4AUN - chains A and H of the 4 polymer chains in the assembly; structure by X-ray diffraction, 1.92 A resolution.

== Chain A (and H) ==
Molecule: Catalase-phenol oxidase
Organism: Scytalidium thermophilum
Notes: EC 1.11.1.6; chain H of this document is another copy of the same molecule, construct and numbering; everything in this record applies to it too
Amino-acid sequence (719 residues; numbered -20 to 698; the number before each row is that of its first residue; numbers below 1 keep their minus sign (Gly-20 is residue -20)):
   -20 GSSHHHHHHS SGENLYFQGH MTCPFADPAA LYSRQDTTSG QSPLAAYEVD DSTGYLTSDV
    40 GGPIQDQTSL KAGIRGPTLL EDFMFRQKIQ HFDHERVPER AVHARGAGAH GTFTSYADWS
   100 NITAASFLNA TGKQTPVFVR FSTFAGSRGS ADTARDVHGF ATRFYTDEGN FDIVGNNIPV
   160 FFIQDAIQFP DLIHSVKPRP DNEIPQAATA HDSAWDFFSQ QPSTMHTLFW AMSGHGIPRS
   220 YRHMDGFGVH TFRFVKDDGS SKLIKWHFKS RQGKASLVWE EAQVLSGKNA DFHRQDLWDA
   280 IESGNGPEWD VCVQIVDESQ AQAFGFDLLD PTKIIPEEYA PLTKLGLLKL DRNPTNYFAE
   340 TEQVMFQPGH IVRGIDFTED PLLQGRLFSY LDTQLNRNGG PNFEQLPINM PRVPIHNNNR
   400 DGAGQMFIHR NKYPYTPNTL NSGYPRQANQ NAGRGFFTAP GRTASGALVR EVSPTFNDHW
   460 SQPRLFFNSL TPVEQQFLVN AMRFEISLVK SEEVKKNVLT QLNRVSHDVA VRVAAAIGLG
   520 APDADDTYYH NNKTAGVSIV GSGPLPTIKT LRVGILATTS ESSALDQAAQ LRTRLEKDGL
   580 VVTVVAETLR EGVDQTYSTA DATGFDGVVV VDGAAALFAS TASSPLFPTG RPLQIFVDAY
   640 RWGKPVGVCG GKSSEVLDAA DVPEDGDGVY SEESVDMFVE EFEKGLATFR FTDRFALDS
Unresolved in the structure: -20 to 21, 619-621, 650-652 (chain H: -20 to 21, 619-621, 651-654)
Metal / ion sites: cis-heme d hydroxychlorin gamma-spirolactone Fe near Tyr369 (its only coordinating residue here)
Small-molecule neighbours:
  - cis-heme d hydroxychlorin gamma-spirolactone (HDD), molecule 1: Ile68, Phe71, Asp72
  - cis-heme d hydroxychlorin gamma-spirolactone (HDD), molecule 2: Arg79, Ala80, Val81, His82, Arg119, Gly138, Phe139, Ala140, Val153, Gly154, Asn155, Phe160, Ala165, Phe168, Val228, His229, Val343, Phe345, Leu361, Gly364, Arg365, Ser368, Tyr369, Thr372, Gln373, Arg376
From the paper describing this entry:
  - conformationally variable residues (order/disorder transition): Gly650 to Val655

== Chain A / chain H interface ==
Contacting residue pairs (80):
  Ala51(A) - Ala51(H)  hydrophobic
  Pro56(A) - Leu58(H)  hydrophobic
  Pro56(A) - Glu60(H)
  Thr57(A) - Leu58(H)
  Thr57(A) - Leu59(H)  hydrogen bond (backbone-backbone)
  Leu58(A) - Pro56(H)  hydrophobic
  Leu58(A) - Thr57(H)
  Leu58(A) - Leu58(H)  hydrophobic
  Leu59(A) - Thr57(H)  hydrogen bond (backbone-backbone)
  Leu59(A) - Leu59(H)
  Leu59(A) - Phe64(H)  hydrophobic
  Phe64(A) - Leu59(H)  hydrophobic
  Asp170(A) - Tyr414(H)
  Asp170(A) - Thr415(H)  hydrogen bond (side chain-backbone)
  His173(A) - Asn397(H)
  His173(A) - Pro413(H)  hydrogen bond (side chain-backbone)
  Ser174(A) - Tyr414(H)
  Arg178(A) - Lys411(H)
  Pro179(A) - Lys411(H)
  Pro179(A) - Pro413(H)
  Asp180(A) - Lys411(H)
  Asp191(A) - Leu419(H)
  Ser192(A) - Tyr414(H)
  Asp195(A) - Tyr414(H)  hydrogen bond
  Asp195(A) - Asn417(H)
  Asp195(A) - Thr418(H)  hydrogen bond
  Asp195(A) - Leu419(H)  hydrogen bond (side chain-backbone)
  Phe196(A) - Tyr414(H)  hydrophobic
  Phe196(A) - Thr415(H)
  Phe196(A) - Pro416(H)
  Gln199(A) - Pro416(H)
  Gln199(A) - Thr418(H)
  Gln200(A) - Pro416(H)
  Phe367(A) - Phe367(H)  hydrophobic
  Asp371(A) - Leu374(H)
  Leu374(A) - Asp371(H)
  Leu374(A) - Leu374(H)  hydrophobic
  Asn397(A) - His173(H)
  Arg399(A) - His173(H)
  Lys411(A) - Arg178(H)
  Lys411(A) - Pro179(H)
  Lys411(A) - Asp180(H)
  Tyr412(A) - Arg178(H)
  Pro413(A) - His173(H)  hydrogen bond (backbone-side chain)
  Pro413(A) - Pro179(H)
  Tyr414(A) - Asp170(H)
  Tyr414(A) - Ser174(H)
  Tyr414(A) - Ser192(H)
  Tyr414(A) - Asp195(H)  hydrogen bond
  Tyr414(A) - Phe196(H)  hydrophobic
  Thr415(A) - Asp170(H)  hydrogen bond (backbone-side chain)
  Thr415(A) - Phe196(H)
  Pro416(A) - Phe196(H)
  Pro416(A) - Gln199(H)
  Pro416(A) - Gln200(H)
  Asn417(A) - Asp195(H)
  Thr418(A) - Asp195(H)  hydrogen bond
  Thr418(A) - Gln199(H)
  Thr418(A) - Glu492(H)
  Thr418(A) - Val493(H)
  Leu419(A) - Asp191(H)
  Leu419(A) - Asp195(H)  hydrogen bond (backbone-side chain)
  Thr437(A) - Arg449(H)  hydrogen bond
  Arg441(A) - Ala446(H)
  Arg441(A) - Leu447(H)  hydrogen bond (backbone-backbone)
  Thr442(A) - Gly445(H)
  Thr442(A) - Leu447(H)
  Ala443(A) - Ala443(H)
  Ala443(A) - Ser444(H)
  Ala443(A) - Gly445(H)  hydrogen bond (backbone-backbone)
  Ala443(A) - Leu447(H)  hydrophobic
  Ser444(A) - Ala443(H)
  Gly445(A) - Thr442(H)
  Gly445(A) - Ala443(H)  hydrogen bond (backbone-backbone)
  Ala446(A) - Arg441(H)
  Ala446(A) - Thr442(H)
  Leu447(A) - Arg441(H)  hydrogen bond (backbone-backbone)
  Leu447(A) - Ala443(H)  hydrophobic
  Arg449(A) - Thr437(H)  hydrogen bond
  Glu492(A) - Thr418(H)
Other interface residues (no listed pair), chain A (48 interface residues in all): Glu60, Arg65, Glu358, Ser490, Val493, Asn496
Other interface residues (no listed pair), chain H (48 interface residues in all): Arg65, Glu358, Arg399, Tyr412, Ser490, Asn496

== Summary ==
The chain A/chain H interface involves 48 residues from each chain; the contacts include 18 hydrogen bonds.
Polar contacts include Asp170(A)-Thr415(H), His173(A)-Pro413(H) and Asp195(A)-Tyr414(H). Ligands of chain A:
cis-heme d hydroxychlorin gamma-spirolactone. The paper reports conformational variability at Gly650(A).
Both chains are Catalase-phenol oxidase (Scytalidium thermophilum). Entry 4AUN (Crystal structure, recombinant
expression and mutagenesis studies of the bifunctional catalase-phenol oxidase from Scytalidium thermophilum)
was determined by X-ray diffraction together with 4AUE, 4AUL and 4AUM from the same study.
